PDB entry 7TRA | electron microscopy, 3.30 A resolution | chains O and R of the 19 polymer chains in the assembly

Chain O:
Name: Cas5a
Source organism: Pyrococcus furiosus DSM 3638
UniProtKB: A0A5C0XNV9 (A0A5C0XNV9_PYRFU); aligned to UniProt positions 1-256 over residues 1-256 (the alignment contains insertions or deletions, so no single offset holds)
Sequence (256 residues; each row starts with the number of its first residue):
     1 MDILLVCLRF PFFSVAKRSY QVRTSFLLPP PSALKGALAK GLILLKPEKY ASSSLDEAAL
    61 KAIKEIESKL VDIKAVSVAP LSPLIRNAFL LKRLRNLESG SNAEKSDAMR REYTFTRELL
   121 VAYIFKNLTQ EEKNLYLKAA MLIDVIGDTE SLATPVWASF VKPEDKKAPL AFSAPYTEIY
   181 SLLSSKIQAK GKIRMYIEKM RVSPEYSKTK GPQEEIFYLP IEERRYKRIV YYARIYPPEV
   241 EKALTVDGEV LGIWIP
Not modelled in the structure: 183-193, 208-212
What the authors report for this chain:
  - binding site for Target strand DNA: Arg95, Lys105

Chain R:
Molecule: crRNA
Source organism: Escherichia coli
Sequence (44 nucleotides; each row starts with the number of its first residue):
     1 AUUGAAAGAG UGCUUCCCCA AACCCUUAAC UGGUUGUAAC AGUU

Chain O / chain R interface:
Residue-residue contacts - 48 pairs, chain O then chain R:
  Ser14(O) with G4(R), phosphate contact
  Val15(O) with G4(R), phosphate contact
  Ala16(O) with U3(R), hydrogen bond to the base; G4(R), hydrogen bond to the phosphate
  Arg23(O) with U3(R), hydrogen bond to the phosphate; G4(R), salt bridge to the phosphate
  Phe26(O) with U3(R), base contact
  Ser32(O) with U2(R), sugar contact; U3(R), phosphate contact
  Ala33(O) with U2(R), base contact
  Gly36(O) with A1(R), hydrogen bond to the sugar; U2(R), sugar contact
  Ala37(O) with U2(R), base contact
  Ala39(O) with A1(R), sugar contact
  Lys40(O) with A1(R), base contact; U2(R), base contact
  Ile43(O) with A1(R), base contact
  Leu44(O) with A1(R), base contact
  Leu55(O) with A1(R), sugar contact
  Ala59(O) with A1(R), sugar contact
  Leu91(O) with A9(R), phosphate contact
  Lys92(O) with A7(R), hydrogen bond to the sugar; G8(R), sugar contact; A9(R), hydrogen bond to the phosphate; G10(R), base contact
  Arg93(O) with A7(R), hydrogen bond to the base
  Leu94(O) with A6(R), base contact; A7(R), sugar contact
  Asn96(O) with A6(R), base contact
  Leu97(O) with A6(R), base contact
  Ala108(O) with A9(R), base contact
  Arg111(O) with G4(R), salt bridge to the phosphate; A7(R), base contact
  Val145(O) with U2(R), hydrogen bond to the base
  Ile146(O) with U2(R), base contact
  Gly147(O) with U2(R), hydrogen bond to the base; G4(R), sugar contact
  Asp148(O) with G4(R), phosphate contact; A5(R), phosphate contact
  Thr149(O) with A5(R), hydrogen bond to the phosphate; A6(R), hydrogen bond to the phosphate
  Lys199(O) with U3(R), base contact
  Arg201(O) with U3(R), base contact
  Pro204(O) with U3(R), phosphate contact
  Glu205(O) with G4(R), hydrogen bond to the base
  Tyr206(O) with A1(R), hydrogen bond to the phosphate; U2(R), hydrogen bond to the phosphate; G4(R), base contact
Also at the interface, not in a pair above, chain O (39 interface residues in all): Lys17, Arg18, Leu90, Ser106, Asp107, Met200

In short:
39 residues of chain O and 10 residues of chain R are in contact; the contacts include 14 hydrogen bonds and 2
salt bridges. Polar pairs include Ala16(O)-U3(R), Arg93(O)-A7(R) and Val145(O)-U2(R). The paper reports a
binding site for Target strand DNA at Arg95(O) and Lys105(O).
Here chain O is Cas5a (Pyrococcus furiosus DSM 3638) and chain R is crRNA (Escherichia coli). Entry 7TRA
(Cascade complex from type I-A CRISPR-Cas system) was determined by electron microscopy, deposited together
with 7TR6, 7TR8 and 7TR9.
